9RPD - chains J and D of the 9 polymer chains in the assembly; structure by electron microscopy, 4.90 A resolution (low resolution: residue-level contacts below are approximate; hydrogen-bond / salt-bridge calls are withheld).

# Chain J
Molecule: Augmin complex subunit dgt6
Source organism: Drosophila melanogaster
Reference sequence: Q9VAP2 (DGT6_DROME); residue numbers follow UniProt; this construct covers 1-280
Amino-acid sequence (280 residues; row label = number of the first residue in the row):
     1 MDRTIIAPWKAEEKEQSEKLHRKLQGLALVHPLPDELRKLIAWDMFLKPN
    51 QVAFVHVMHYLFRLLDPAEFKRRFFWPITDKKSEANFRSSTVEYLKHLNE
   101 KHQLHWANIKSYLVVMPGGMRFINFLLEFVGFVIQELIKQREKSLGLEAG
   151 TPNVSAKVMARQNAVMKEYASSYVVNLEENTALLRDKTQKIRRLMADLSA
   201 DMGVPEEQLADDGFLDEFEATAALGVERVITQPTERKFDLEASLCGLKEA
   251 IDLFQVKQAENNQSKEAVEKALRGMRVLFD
Unresolved in the structure: 1-9, 146-154, 165-280
Reported in the primary citation:
  - mutagenesis - K82A/R88A/K96A: decreased binding to MT

# Chain D
Molecule: Tubulin beta chain
Source organism: Sus scrofa
Reference sequence: P02554 (TBB_PIG); residues 1-445 here = UniProt positions 1-445
Amino-acid sequence (445 residues; numbered 1 to 445; the number before each row is that of its first residue):
     1 MREIVHIQAGQCGNQIGAKFWEVISDEHGIDPTGSYHGDSDLQLERINVY
    51 YNEAAGNKYVPRAILVDLEPGTMDSVRSGPFGQIFRPDNFVFGQSGAGNN
   101 WAKGHYTEGAELVDSVLDVVRKESESCDCLQGFQLTHSLGGGTGSGMGTL
   151 LISKIREEYPDRIMNTFSVVPSPKVSDTVVEPYNATLSVHQLVENTDETY
   201 CIDNEALYDICFRTLKLTTPTYGDLNHLVSATMSGVTTCLRFPGQLNADL
   251 RKLAVNMVPFPRLHFFMPGFAPLTSRGSQQYRALTVPELTQQMFDAKNMM
   301 AACDPRHGRYLTVAAVFRGRMSMKEVDEQMLNVQNKNSSYFVEWIPNNVK
   351 TAVCDIPPRGLKMSATFIGNSTAIQELFKRISEQFTAMFRRKAFLHWYTG
   401 EGMDEMEFTEAESNMNDLVSEYQQYQDATADEQGEFEEEGEEDEA
Unresolved in the structure: 428-445
UniProt features mapped onto this chain:
  - motif: Met1 to Ile4 (MREI motif)
  - binding site (GTP): Gln11, Glu69, Ser138, Gly142, Thr143, Gly144, Asn204, Asn226
  - binding site (Mg(2+)): Glu69
  - modified residue: Ser40 (Phosphoserine), Lys58 (N6-acetyllysine), Ser172 (Phosphoserine), Thr285 (Phosphothreonine), Thr290 (Phosphothreonine), Arg318 (Omega-N-methylarginine), Glu438 (5-glutamyl polyglutamate)
  - cross-link (Glycyl lysine isopeptide (Lys-Gly)): Lys58 (interchain with G-Cter in ubiquitin), Lys324 (interchain with G-Cter in ubiquitin)
  - natural variant: His37 (H37V: In 2nd form), Asn48 (N48S: In 2nd form), Ala55 to Asn57 (sequence variant, change not given here; In 2nd form), Ser275 (S275A: In 2nd form)

# Interface between chain J and chain D
Residue-residue contacts (20):
  Lys10(J) - Met406(D)
  Lys81(J) - Arg156(D)
  Lys81(J) - Glu157(D)
  Lys81(J) - Glu158(D)
  Lys81(J) - Tyr159(D)
  Lys81(J) - Pro160(D)
  Glu84(J) - Glu157(D)
  Arg88(J) - Lys154(D)
  Arg88(J) - Glu157(D)
  Ser89(J) - Asp114(D)
  Lys110(J) - Glu111(D)
  Ser111(J) - Ala110(D)
  Ser111(J) - Glu111(D)
  Tyr112(J) - Tyr106(D)
  Met116(J) - His105(D)
  Met116(J) - Tyr106(D)
  Arg121(J) - Thr399(D)
  Arg121(J) - Gly400(D)
  Arg121(J) - Glu401(D)
  Arg121(J) - Gly402(D)
Other interface residues (no listed pair), chain J (12 interface residues in all): Gln51, Val115
Other interface residues (no listed pair), chain D (19 interface residues in all): Thr107, Leu150, Ile155
Interface features reported in the paper:
  - interface residues, chain J: Lys10(J), Lys81(J), Arg88(J), Lys110(J), Arg121(J) (from molecular simulation)

# In short
12 residues of chain J face 19 of chain D across their interface. UniProt lists 8 GTP-binding residues and
Mg2+-binding residue Glu69(D) on chain D. The paper reports that K82A/R88A/K96A of chain J reduce binding to
MT; interface residues Lys10(J), Lys81(J) and Arg88(J) among others.
Chain J is Augmin complex subunit dgt6 (Drosophila melanogaster) and chain D is Tubulin beta chain (Sus
scrofa); the structure, D. melanogaster Augmin TII N-clamp (GST-fusion) bound to a microtubule, well-defined
subset of particles, was determined by electron microscopy.
